7ZSB - chains N and d of the 38 polymer chains in the assembly; structure by electron microscopy, 6.60 A resolution (low resolution: residue-level contacts below are approximate; hydrogen-bond / salt-bridge calls are withheld).

# Chain N
Molecule: Non-template DNA
Sequence (219 nucleotides; numbered -73 to 145; the number before each row is that of its first residue; numbers below 1 keep their minus sign (DA-73 is residue -73)):
   -73 AGCACGCTGT GTATATAATA GCTATGGAAC GTTCGATTCA CCTCCGATGT GTGTTGTACA
   -13 TACATAAAAA TATCATAGCT CTTCTGCGCT GTGTTCCGCT CAATTGGTCG TAGACAGCTC
    47 TAGCACCGCT TAAACGCACG TACGCGCTGT CCCCCGCGTT TTAACCGCCA AGGGGATTAC
   107 TCCCTAGTCT CCAGGCACGT GTCAGATATA TACATCGAT

# Chain d
Protein: Histone H2B 1.1
Organism: Xenopus laevis
Reference sequence: P02281 (H2B11_XENLA); residues -2 to 122 here correspond to UniProt positions 2-126 (UniProt number = residue number + 4)
Chain sequence (125 residues; each row starts with the number of its first residue; numbers below 1 keep their minus sign (Pro-2 is residue -2)):
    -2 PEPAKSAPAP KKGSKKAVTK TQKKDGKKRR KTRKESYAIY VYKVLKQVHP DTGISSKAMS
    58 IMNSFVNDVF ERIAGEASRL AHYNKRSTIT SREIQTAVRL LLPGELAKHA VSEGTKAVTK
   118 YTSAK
Disordered / not traced: -2 to 25
Differences from the reference sequence: conflict Thr29 (Ser33 in P02281)
UniProt features mapped onto this chain:
  - modified residue: Lys2 (N6-acetyllysine), Lys9 (N6-acetyllysine), Ser11 (Phosphoserine), Lys12 (N6-acetyllysine), Lys17 (N6-acetyllysine)
  - glycosylation: Ser109 (O-linked (GlcNAc) serine)
  - cross-link: Lys117 (Glycyl lysine isopeptide (Lys-Gly) (interchain with G-Cter in ubiquitin))

# Interface between chain N and chain d
Pairs across the interface - 20 pairs, chain N then chain d:
  DG19(N) - Ile51(d)
  DG19(N) - Ser52(d)
  DG19(N) - Ser53(d)
  DT20(N) - Tyr39(d)
  DT20(N) - Gly50(d)
  DT20(N) - Ile51(d)
  DT20(N) - Met56(d)
  DT21(N) - Tyr39(d)
  DT26(N) - Arg30(d)
  DC27(N) - Arg30(d)
  DT31(N) - Lys122(d)
  DA38(N) - Ser84(d)
  DG39(N) - Arg83(d)
  DG39(N) - Ser84(d)
  DG39(N) - Thr85(d)
  DA40(N) - Arg83(d)
  DA102(N) - Arg26(d)
  DT103(N) - Arg26(d)
  DT103(N) - Thr29(d)
  DT104(N) - Arg26(d)
Other interface residues (no listed pair), chain N (13 interface residues in all): DG32
Other interface residues (no listed pair), chain d (14 interface residues in all): Lys82

# Summary
Chain N and chain d form an interface of 13 and 14 residues respectively.
Chain N is Non-template DNA and chain d is Histone H2B 1.1 (Xenopus laevis); the structure, Yeast RNA
polymerase II transcription pre-initiation complex with the +1 nucleosome and NTP, complex C, was determined
by electron microscopy, deposited together with 7ZS9 and 7ZSA.
